PDB entry 9BBC | electron microscopy, 3.30 A resolution | chains X and Y of the 8 polymer chains in the assembly

== Chain X (and Y) ==
Name: T-cell surface glycoprotein CD3 zeta chain
Source organism: Homo sapiens
Notes: chain Y of this document is another copy of the same molecule, construct and numbering; everything in this record applies to it too
UniProtKB: P20963 (CD3Z_HUMAN); numbering as in UniProt (aligned over 1-164)
Sequence (164 residues; row label = number of the first residue in the row):
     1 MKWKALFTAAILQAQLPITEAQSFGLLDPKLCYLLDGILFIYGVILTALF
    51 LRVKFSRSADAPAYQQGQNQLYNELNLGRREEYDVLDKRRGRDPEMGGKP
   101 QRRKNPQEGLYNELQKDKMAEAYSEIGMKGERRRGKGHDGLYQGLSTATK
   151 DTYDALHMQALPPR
Not modelled in the structure: 1-21, 52-164 (chain Y: 1-27, 56-164)
UniProt features mapped onto this chain:
  - modified residue: Ser58 (Phosphoserine), Tyr64 (Phosphotyrosine), Tyr72 (Phosphotyrosine), Tyr83 (Phosphotyrosine), Tyr111 (Phosphotyrosine), Tyr123 (Phosphotyrosine), Tyr142 (Phosphotyrosine), Tyr153 (Phosphotyrosine)
  - mutagenesis: Asp36 (D36E/L/V: Decreases cell surface expression of IgG Fc receptor complex)

== Chain X / chain Y interface ==
Residue-residue contacts (9; chain X residue first):
  Cys32(X) with Pro29(Y), hydrophobic; Cys32(Y), disulfide
  Tyr33(X) with Asp28(Y); Cys32(Y), hydrophobic
  Asp36(X) with Leu39(Y)
  Leu39(X) with Leu39(Y), hydrophobic
  Thr47(X) with Tyr42(Y)
  Phe50(X) with Leu49(Y), hydrophobic; Val53(Y), hydrophobic
Also at the interface, not in a pair above, chain X (8 interface residues in all): Pro29, Phe40
Also at the interface, not in a pair above, chain Y (9 interface residues in all): Leu35, Phe40
Disulfides between the chains: Cys32(X)-Cys32(Y)

== In short ==
Chain X and chain Y form an interface of 8 and 9 residues respectively; the contacts include 1 disulfide bond.
UniProt lists one mutagenesis site on chain X.
Both chains are T-cell surface glycoprotein CD3 zeta chain (Homo sapiens). Entry 9BBC (TCR GDN detergent
micelle) was determined by electron microscopy together with 9C3E from the same study.
